5GRU - chains H and L of the 3 polymer chains in the assembly; structure by X-ray diffraction, 1.96 A resolution.

[Chain H]
Molecule: diabody protein
From: Homo sapiens
Chain sequence (249 residues; numbered 1 to 249; the number before each row is that of its first residue):
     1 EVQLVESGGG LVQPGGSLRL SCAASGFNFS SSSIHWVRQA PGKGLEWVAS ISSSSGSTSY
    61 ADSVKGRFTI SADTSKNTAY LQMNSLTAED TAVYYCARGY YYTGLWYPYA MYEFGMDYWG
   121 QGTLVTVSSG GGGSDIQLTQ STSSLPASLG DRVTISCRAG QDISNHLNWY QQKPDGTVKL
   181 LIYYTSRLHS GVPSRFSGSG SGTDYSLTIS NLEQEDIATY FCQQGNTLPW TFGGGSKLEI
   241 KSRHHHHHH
Disordered / not traced: 1, 242-249
Disulfide bonds: Cys22-Cys96, Cys157-Cys222

[Chain L]
Molecule: diabody protein
From: Mus musculus
Chain sequence (228 residues; numbered 1 to 228; the number before each row is that of its first residue):
     1 QVQLKESGPG LVRPSQSLSL TCSVTGYSIT SGYYWNWIRQ FPGNKLEWMG YISYDGSNNY
    61 NPSLKGRISI TRDTSKNQFF LKLNSVTTDD TATYYCARAY IGFAYWGQGT LVTVSSGGGG
   121 SDIQMTQSPS SLSASVGDRV TITCRASQSV SSAVAWYQQK PGKAPKLLIY SASSLYSGVP
   181 SRFSGSRSGT DFTLTISSLQ PEDFATYYCQ QSSSSLITFG QGTKVEIK
Disulfide bonds: Cys22-Cys96, Cys144-Cys209

[Interface between chain H and chain L]
Residue-residue contacts (77; chain H residue first):
  Pro14(H) with Lys65(L)
  Gly15(H) with Gly66(L)
  His35(H) with Ile217(L)
  Val37(H) with Phe219(L), hydrophobic
  Gln39(H) with Gln159(L), hydrogen bond; Tyr208(L), hydrogen bond
  Lys43(H) with Tyr208(L)
  Gly44(H) with Tyr208(L)
  Leu45(H) with Gln159(L); Pro165(L), hydrophobic; Tyr208(L); Phe219(L)
  Trp47(H) with Ser215(L); Leu216(L), hydrophobic; Ile217(L); Phe219(L)
  Ser59(H) with Ser215(L)
  Tyr60(H) with Leu216(L)
  Asp62(H) with Pro14(L); Ser116(L)
  Ser63(H) with Thr87(L)
  Lys65(H) with Ser15(L)
  Arg67(H) with Ser85(L)
  Thr87(H) with Lys65(L); Gly66(L); Arg67(L)
  Glu89(H) with Arg67(L), salt bridge
  Tyr95(H) with Gln159(L), hydrogen bond; Lys163(L), hydrogen bond (side chain-backbone); Ala164(L), hydrophobic
  Glu113(H) with Tyr170(L); Ser171(L), hydrogen bond (backbone-side chain)
  Phe114(H) with Tyr170(L); Gln210(L); Ser212(L); Ile217(L), hydrophobic
  Gly115(H) with Tyr157(L)
  Met116(H) with Tyr157(L), hydrogen bond (backbone-side chain); Leu167(L)
  Asp117(H) with Leu167(L); Tyr176(L)
  Trp119(H) with Tyr157(L), hydrophobic; Ala164(L), hydrophobic; Pro165(L)
  Gly120(H) with Ala164(L)
  Ser129(H) with Pro62(L)
  Gly132(H) with Pro62(L)
  Gly133(H) with Pro62(L)
  Asn168(H) with Ile101(L), hydrogen bond (side chain-backbone); Gly102(L)
  Tyr170(H) with Gly102(L); Phe103(L), hydrogen bond (side chain-backbone); Trp106(L)
  Gln172(H) with Gln40(L), hydrogen bond; Tyr95(L), hydrogen bond
  Gly176(H) with Tyr95(L), hydrogen bond (backbone-side chain)
  Val178(H) with Trp106(L)
  Leu180(H) with Phe103(L); Ala104(L), hydrophobic
  Tyr183(H) with Ile101(L), hydrophobic
  His189(H) with Ala104(L); Tyr105(L), hydrogen bond
  Phe221(H) with Gln40(L); Asn44(L); Leu46(L), hydrophobic
  Gln223(H) with Phe103(L)
  Leu228(H) with Trp48(L), hydrophobic; Asn59(L)
  Pro229(H) with Trp48(L), hydrophobic; Asn61(L); Pro62(L)
  Trp230(H) with Asn36(L); Trp48(L); Tyr51(L), hydrophobic; Phe103(L), hydrophobic
  Phe232(H) with Leu46(L), hydrophobic; Phe103(L), hydrophobic
Also at the interface, not in a pair above, chain H (49 interface residues in all): Glu46, Ala88, Tyr118, Gly130, Gly131, Thr219, Gly234
Also at the interface, not in a pair above, chain L (47 interface residues in all): Ile38, Lys45, Glu47, Ser63, Leu64, Gln108, Ala155

[In short]
Chain H and chain L form an interface of 49 and 47 residues respectively, with 12 hydrogen bonds and 1 salt
bridge. Among the polar pairs are Glu89(H)-Arg67(L), Gln39(H)-Gln159(L) and Gln39(H)-Tyr208(L).
Chain H is diabody protein (Homo sapiens) and chain L is diabody protein (Mus musculus); the structure,
Structure of mono-specific diabody, was determined by X-ray diffraction, deposited together with 5GS2.
